Entry 1DIO (X-ray diffraction, 2.20 A resolution); this record covers chains A and L of the 6 polymer chains in the assembly.

[Chain A (and L)]
Molecule: Protein (diol dehydratase)
From: Klebsiella oxytoca
Notes: EC 4.2.1.28; chain L of this document is another copy of the same molecule, construct and numbering; everything in this record applies to it too
Reference sequence: Q59470 (Q59470_KLEOX); numbering as in UniProt (aligned over 1-554)
Chain sequence (554 residues; each row starts with the number of its first residue):
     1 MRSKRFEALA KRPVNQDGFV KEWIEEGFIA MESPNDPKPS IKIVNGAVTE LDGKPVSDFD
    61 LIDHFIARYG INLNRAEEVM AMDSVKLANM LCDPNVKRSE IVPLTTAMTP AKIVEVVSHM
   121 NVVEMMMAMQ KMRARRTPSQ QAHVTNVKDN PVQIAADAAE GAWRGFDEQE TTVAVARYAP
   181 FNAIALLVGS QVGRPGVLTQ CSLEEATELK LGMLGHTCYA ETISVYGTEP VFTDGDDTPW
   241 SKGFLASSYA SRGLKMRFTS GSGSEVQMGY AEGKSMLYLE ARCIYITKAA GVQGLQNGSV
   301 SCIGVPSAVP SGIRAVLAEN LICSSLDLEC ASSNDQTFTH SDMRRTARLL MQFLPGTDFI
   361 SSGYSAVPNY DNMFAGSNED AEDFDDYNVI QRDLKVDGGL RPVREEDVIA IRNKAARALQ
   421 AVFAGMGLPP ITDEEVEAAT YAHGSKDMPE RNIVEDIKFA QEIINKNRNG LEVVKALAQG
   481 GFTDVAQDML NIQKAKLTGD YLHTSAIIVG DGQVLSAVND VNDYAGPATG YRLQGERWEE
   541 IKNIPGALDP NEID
Disordered / not traced: 552-554
Bound ions: K+: Gln141, Glu170, Glu221, Gln296, Ser362 (together with s-1,2-propanediol)
Residues lining bound ligands:
  - cobalamin (B12): Thr172, Ala174, Ala176, Ser202, Leu203, Glu204, Glu205, Thr222, Ser224, Tyr226, Asp234, Gly235, Ser264, Gln267, Met268, Ser301, Cys302, Gln336, Met373, Phe374, Ala375
  - s-1,2-propanediol (PGO): Gln141, His143, Glu170, Glu221, Thr222, Gln296, Val300, Ser301, Asp335, Gln336, Ser362, Gly363, Phe374

[Chain A / chain L interface]
Pairs across the interface - 191 pairs, chain A then chain L:
  Met1(A) - Tyr441(L)  hydrogen bond
  Arg2(A) - Glu405(L)  salt bridge
  Arg2(A) - Tyr441(L)
  Ser3(A) - Glu405(L)  hydrogen bond (backbone-side chain)
  Ser3(A) - Ile409(L)
  Ser3(A) - Tyr441(L)
  Lys4(A) - Tyr441(L)  hydrogen bond (backbone-backbone)
  Lys4(A) - His443(L)
  Lys4(A) - Asp447(L)
  Arg5(A) - Asp157(L)  salt bridge
  Arg5(A) - Glu160(L)  salt bridge
  Arg5(A) - Ala366(L)  hydrogen bond (side chain-backbone)
  Arg5(A) - Val367(L)
  Arg5(A) - Pro368(L)
  Arg5(A) - Ala381(L)
  Arg5(A) - Arg412(L)
  Arg5(A) - Ala442(L)
  Arg5(A) - His443(L)  hydrogen bond (side chain-backbone)
  Phe6(A) - Arg164(L)
  Phe6(A) - Glu405(L)
  Phe6(A) - Val408(L)  hydrophobic
  Ala8(A) - His443(L)
  Leu9(A) - Arg164(L)
  Leu9(A) - Ala381(L)
  Leu9(A) - Glu382(L)
  Leu9(A) - Asp385(L)
  Arg12(A) - Glu382(L)  hydrogen bond (side chain-backbone)
  Arg12(A) - Asp383(L)  salt bridge
  Arg12(A) - Asp386(L)  salt bridge
  Val14(A) - Asp386(L)
  Asn15(A) - Asp385(L)  hydrogen bond
  Phe19(A) - Val389(L)  hydrophobic
  Phe19(A) - Arg392(L)
  Phe19(A) - Ile544(L)  hydrophobic
  Phe19(A) - Gly546(L)
  Phe19(A) - Ala547(L)
  Phe19(A) - Leu548(L)  hydrogen bond (backbone-backbone)
  Val20(A) - Arg392(L)  hydrogen bond (backbone-side chain)
  Val20(A) - Leu548(L)
  Lys21(A) - Ala547(L)
  Lys21(A) - Leu548(L)  hydrogen bond (backbone-backbone)
  Lys21(A) - Pro550(L)
  Glu22(A) - Lys542(L)  salt bridge
  Trp23(A) - Pro550(L)  hydrophobic
  Glu32(A) - Lys395(L)  salt bridge
  Val85(A) - Pro527(L)
  Ala88(A) - Pro527(L)  hydrophobic
  Asn89(A) - Asn95(L)  hydrogen bond
  Asn89(A) - Ala525(L)  hydrogen bond (side chain-backbone)
  Asn89(A) - Pro527(L)
  Cys92(A) - Met127(L)  hydrophobic
  Cys92(A) - Pro527(L)
  Asp93(A) - Asp93(L)
  Asp93(A) - Asn95(L)  hydrogen bond
  Pro94(A) - Pro94(L)
  Asn95(A) - Asn89(L)  hydrogen bond
  Asn95(A) - Asp93(L)  hydrogen bond
  His119(A) - Pro527(L)
  His119(A) - Ala528(L)  hydrogen bond (backbone-backbone)
  His119(A) - Arg532(L)  hydrogen bond (backbone-side chain)
  Asn121(A) - Gln130(L)  hydrogen bond
  Asn121(A) - Arg532(L)
  Val122(A) - Leu354(L)  hydrophobic
  Val123(A) - Met126(L)
  Val123(A) - Met127(L)  hydrophobic
  Val123(A) - Gln130(L)
  Val123(A) - Leu354(L)  hydrophobic
  Val123(A) - Pro355(L)
  Glu124(A) - Tyr524(L)  hydrogen bond
  Glu124(A) - Gly526(L)
  Glu124(A) - Pro527(L)
  Glu124(A) - Arg532(L)  salt bridge
  Met126(A) - Leu354(L)  hydrophobic
  Met127(A) - Val123(L)
  Met127(A) - Met127(L)  hydrophobic
  Gln130(A) - Asn121(L)  hydrogen bond
  Gln130(A) - Val123(L)
  Asp157(A) - Arg5(L)  salt bridge
  Glu160(A) - Arg5(L)  salt bridge
  Arg164(A) - Phe6(L)
  Ser307(A) - Asp393(L)
  Ala308(A) - Arg392(L)  hydrogen bond (backbone-side chain)
  Val309(A) - Arg392(L)
  Pro310(A) - Arg392(L)
  Pro310(A) - Trp538(L)  hydrophobic
  Pro310(A) - Lys542(L)
  Ser311(A) - Arg392(L)  hydrogen bond (backbone-backbone)
  Ser311(A) - Asp393(L)
  Gly312(A) - Asp393(L)  hydrogen bond (backbone-backbone)
  Ile313(A) - Asp393(L)  hydrogen bond (backbone-backbone)
  Ile313(A) - Leu394(L)  hydrophobic
  Arg314(A) - Asp393(L)  hydrogen bond (backbone-backbone)
  Arg314(A) - Leu394(L)
  Arg314(A) - Lys395(L)
  Ser341(A) - Asp386(L)  hydrogen bond
  Asp342(A) - Asp342(L)
  Met343(A) - Arg345(L)
  Met343(A) - Thr346(L)
  Met343(A) - Asp383(L)
  Met343(A) - Asp386(L)
  Met343(A) - Ile390(L)
  Arg344(A) - Val389(L)
  Arg344(A) - Asp393(L)  salt bridge
  Arg345(A) - Met343(L)
  Thr346(A) - Met343(L)
  Ala347(A) - Leu350(L)  hydrophobic
  Leu350(A) - Ala347(L)  hydrophobic
  Met351(A) - Leu354(L)  hydrophobic
  Leu354(A) - Val122(L)  hydrophobic
  Leu354(A) - Val123(L)
  Leu354(A) - Met126(L)  hydrophobic
  Leu354(A) - Met351(L)  hydrophobic
  Pro355(A) - Val123(L)
  Ala366(A) - Arg5(L)  hydrogen bond (backbone-side chain)
  Val367(A) - Arg5(L)
  Pro368(A) - Arg5(L)
  Ala381(A) - Arg5(L)
  Ala381(A) - Leu9(L)
  Glu382(A) - Leu9(L)
  Glu382(A) - Arg12(L)  hydrogen bond (backbone-side chain)
  Asp383(A) - Arg12(L)  salt bridge
  Asp383(A) - Met343(L)
  Asp385(A) - Leu9(L)
  Asp385(A) - Val14(L)
  Asp385(A) - Asn15(L)
  Asp386(A) - Arg12(L)  salt bridge
  Asp386(A) - Val14(L)
  Asp386(A) - Ser341(L)  hydrogen bond
  Asp386(A) - Met343(L)
  Val389(A) - Phe19(L)  hydrophobic
  Val389(A) - Arg344(L)
  Arg392(A) - Val20(L)  hydrogen bond (side chain-backbone)
  Arg392(A) - Ala308(L)  hydrogen bond (side chain-backbone)
  Arg392(A) - Val309(L)
  Arg392(A) - Pro310(L)
  Arg392(A) - Ser311(L)  hydrogen bond (backbone-backbone)
  Asp393(A) - Ser307(L)
  Asp393(A) - Ser311(L)
  Asp393(A) - Gly312(L)
  Asp393(A) - Ile313(L)  hydrogen bond (backbone-backbone)
  Asp393(A) - Arg314(L)  hydrogen bond (backbone-backbone)
  Asp393(A) - Arg344(L)  salt bridge
  Leu394(A) - Val122(L)
  Leu394(A) - Ile313(L)  hydrophobic
  Leu394(A) - Arg314(L)
  Lys395(A) - Glu32(L)  salt bridge
  Lys395(A) - Arg314(L)
  Glu405(A) - Arg2(L)  salt bridge
  Glu405(A) - Ser3(L)  hydrogen bond (side chain-backbone)
  Glu405(A) - Phe6(L)
  Val408(A) - Phe6(L)  hydrophobic
  Ile409(A) - Met1(L)  hydrophobic
  Ile409(A) - Ser3(L)
  Arg412(A) - Arg5(L)
  Tyr441(A) - Met1(L)  hydrogen bond
  Tyr441(A) - Arg2(L)
  Tyr441(A) - Ser3(L)
  Tyr441(A) - Lys4(L)  hydrogen bond (backbone-backbone)
  Ala442(A) - Lys4(L)
  His443(A) - Lys4(L)
  His443(A) - Arg5(L)  hydrogen bond (backbone-side chain)
  His443(A) - Ala8(L)
  Asp447(A) - Lys4(L)
  Tyr524(A) - Glu124(L)  hydrogen bond
  Ala525(A) - Asn89(L)  hydrogen bond (backbone-side chain)
  Gly526(A) - Glu124(L)
  Pro527(A) - Val85(L)
  Pro527(A) - Ala88(L)  hydrophobic
  Pro527(A) - Asn89(L)
  Pro527(A) - Cys92(L)
  Pro527(A) - His119(L)
  Pro527(A) - Glu124(L)
  Ala528(A) - Val85(L)  hydrophobic
  Ala528(A) - His119(L)  hydrogen bond (backbone-backbone)
  Arg532(A) - His119(L)  hydrogen bond (side chain-backbone)
  Arg532(A) - Asn121(L)
  Arg532(A) - Glu124(L)  salt bridge
  Trp538(A) - Pro310(L)  hydrophobic
  Lys542(A) - Glu22(L)
  Lys542(A) - Pro310(L)
  Asn543(A) - Lys21(L)
  Ile544(A) - Phe19(L)  hydrophobic
  Gly546(A) - Phe19(L)
  Ala547(A) - Phe19(L)
  Ala547(A) - Lys21(L)
  Leu548(A) - Phe19(L)  hydrogen bond (backbone-backbone)
  Leu548(A) - Val20(L)
  Leu548(A) - Lys21(L)  hydrogen bond (backbone-backbone)
  Pro550(A) - Val20(L)  hydrophobic
  Pro550(A) - Lys21(L)
  Pro550(A) - Trp23(L)  hydrophobic
Also at the interface, not in a pair above, chain A (98 interface residues in all): Lys86, Met120, Phe384, Ile390, Val396, Val403, Arg404, Pro545, Asp549
Also at the interface, not in a pair above, chain L (95 interface residues in all): Met120, Phe384, Val396, Val403, Arg404, Asp549

[In short]
98 residues of chain A face 95 of chain L across their interface; the contacts include 44 hydrogen bonds and
17 salt bridges. Among the polar pairs are Arg2(A)-Glu405(L), Arg5(A)-Asp157(L) and Arg5(A)-Glu160(L). Chain A
binds s-1,2-propanediol and cobalamin.
Both chains are Protein (diol dehydratase) (Klebsiella oxytoca). Entry 1DIO (Diol dehydratase-cyanocobalamin
complex from klebsiella oxytoca) was determined by X-ray diffraction.
